8W0F - chains C and O of the 14 polymer chains in the assembly; structure by electron microscopy, 2.80 A resolution.

[Chain C]
Protein: DNA replication licensing factor MCM4
From: Homo sapiens
Notes: EC 3.6.4.12
UniProt: P33991 (MCM4_HUMAN); numbering as in UniProt (aligned over 1-863)
Sequence (866 residues; row label = number of the first residue in the row; numbers below 1 keep their minus sign (Ser-2 is residue -2)):
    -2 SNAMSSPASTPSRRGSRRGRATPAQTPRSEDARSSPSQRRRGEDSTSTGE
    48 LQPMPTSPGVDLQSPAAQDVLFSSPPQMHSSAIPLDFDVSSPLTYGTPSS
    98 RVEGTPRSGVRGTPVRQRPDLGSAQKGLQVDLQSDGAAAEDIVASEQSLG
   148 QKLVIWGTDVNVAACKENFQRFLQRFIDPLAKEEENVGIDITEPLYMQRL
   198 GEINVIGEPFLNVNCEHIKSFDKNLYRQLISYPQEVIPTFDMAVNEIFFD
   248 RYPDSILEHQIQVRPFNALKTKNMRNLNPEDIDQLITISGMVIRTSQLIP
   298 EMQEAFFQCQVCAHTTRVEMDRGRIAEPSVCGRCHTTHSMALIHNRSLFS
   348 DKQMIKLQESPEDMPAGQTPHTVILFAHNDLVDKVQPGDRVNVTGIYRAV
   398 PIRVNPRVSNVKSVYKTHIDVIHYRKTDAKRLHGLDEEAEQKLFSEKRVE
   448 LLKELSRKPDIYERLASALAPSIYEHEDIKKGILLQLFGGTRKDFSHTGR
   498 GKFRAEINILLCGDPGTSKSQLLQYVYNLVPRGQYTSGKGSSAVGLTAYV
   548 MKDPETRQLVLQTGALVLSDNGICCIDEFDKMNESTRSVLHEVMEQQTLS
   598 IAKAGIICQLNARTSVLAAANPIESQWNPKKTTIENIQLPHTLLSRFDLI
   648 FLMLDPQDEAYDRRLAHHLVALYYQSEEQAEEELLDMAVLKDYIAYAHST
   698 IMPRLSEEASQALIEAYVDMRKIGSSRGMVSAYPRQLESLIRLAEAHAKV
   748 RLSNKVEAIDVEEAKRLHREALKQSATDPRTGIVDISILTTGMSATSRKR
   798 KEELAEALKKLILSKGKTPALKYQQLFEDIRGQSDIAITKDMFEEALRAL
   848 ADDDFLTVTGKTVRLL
Not modelled in the structure: -2 to 106, 131-148, 673-681, 780-863
Differences from the reference sequence: expression tag (-2 to 0); variant Met650 (Leu in P33991)
Ion coordination: Zn2+: Cys306, Cys309, Cys328, Cys331
Small-molecule neighbours: ADP (adenosine-5'-diphosphate): Arg497, Arg643, Pro731, Arg732, Glu735
UniProt features mapped onto this chain:
  - motif: Ser642 to Asp645 (Arginine finger)
  - binding site (ATP): Tyr471, Arg497, Lys516, Ser517, Asn618, Arg643, Arg732, Glu735
  - modified residue: Ser2 (N-acetylserine), Ser6 (Phosphoserine), Thr7 (Phosphothreonine), Thr19 (Phosphothreonine), Ser26 (Phosphoserine), Ser31 (Phosphoserine), Ser32 (Phosphoserine), Ser34 (Phosphoserine), Thr102 (Phosphothreonine), Ser105 (Phosphoserine), Thr110 (Phosphothreonine), Ser120 (Phosphoserine), Ser131 (Phosphoserine), Ser142 (Phosphoserine), Ser145 (Phosphoserine), Lys220 (N6-acetyllysine), Lys450 (N6-acetyllysine), Lys858 (N6-acetyllysine)
  - cross-link (Glycyl lysine isopeptide (Lys-Gly)): Lys439 (interchain with G-Cter in SUMO2), Lys798 (interchain with G-Cter in SUMO2)
  - natural variant: Met650 (L650M: this construct carries the variant)
  - mutagenesis: Gly364 (G364R: Reduced MCM complex DNA helicase activity. No effect on MCM complex formation. No effect on MCM complex ssDNA binding and ATPase activity)

[Chain O]
Molecule: 47-nt DNA strand
Sequence (47 nucleotides; numbered 2 to 48; the number before each row is that of its first residue):
     2 AAAAAAAAAAAAAAAAAAAAAAATTTTTTTTTTTTTTTTTTTTTTTT

[How chain C and chain O interact]
Residue-residue contacts (7; chain C residue first):
  Arg404(C) - DT31(O)  salt bridge to the phosphate
  Arg404(C) - DT32(O)  salt bridge to the phosphate
  Ser539(C) - DT41(O)  hydrogen bond to the phosphate
  Val541(C) - DT40(O)  phosphate contact
  Val541(C) - DT41(O)  phosphate contact
  Lys600(C) - DT40(O)  salt bridge to the phosphate
  Ala601(C) - DT39(O)  phosphate contact
Also at the interface, not in a pair above, chain C (6 interface residues in all): Gly542

[In short]
6 residues of chain C face 5 of chain O across their interface, with 1 hydrogen bond and 3 salt bridges. Polar
contacts include Ser539(C)-DT41(O), Arg404(C)-DT31(O) and Arg404(C)-DT32(O). Chain C binds ADP. UniProt lists
8 ATP-binding residues and one mutagenesis site on chain C.
Here chain C is DNA replication licensing factor MCM4 (Homo sapiens) and chain O is a 47-nt DNA strand. Entry
8W0F (Cryo-EM structure of a human MCM2-7 double hexamer on dsDNA) was determined by electron microscopy (same
publication as 8W0E, 8W0G, 8W0I and 9CAQ).
